7CLR - chains A and D of the 52 polymer chains in the assembly; structure by electron microscopy, 3.50 A resolution.

[Chain A (and D)]
Protein: Flagellar L-ring protein
Source organism: Salmonella enterica subsp. enterica serovar Typhimurium
Notes: chain D of this document is another copy of the same molecule, construct and numbering; everything in this record applies to it too
UniProt: A0A0J5DWE9 (A0A0J5DWE9_SALTM); residues -20 to 211 here correspond to UniProt positions 1-232 (UniProt number = residue number + 21)
Chain sequence (232 residues; each row starts with the number of its first residue; numbers below 1 keep their minus sign (Met-20 is residue -20)):
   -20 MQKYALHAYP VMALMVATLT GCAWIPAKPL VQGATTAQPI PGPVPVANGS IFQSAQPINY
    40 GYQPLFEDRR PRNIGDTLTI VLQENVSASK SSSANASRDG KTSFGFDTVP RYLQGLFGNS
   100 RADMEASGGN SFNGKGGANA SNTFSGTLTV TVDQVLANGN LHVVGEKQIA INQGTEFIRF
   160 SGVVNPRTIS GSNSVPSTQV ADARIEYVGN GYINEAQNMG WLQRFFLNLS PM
Disordered / not traced: -20 to 0

[How chain A and chain D interact]
Residue-residue contacts (12; chain A residue first):
  Ser71(A) with Asn151(D)
  Ser72(A) with Asn151(D)
  Ala73(A) with Tyr191(D)
  Ser76(A) with Ala195(D)
  Arg77(A) with Ala195(D); Asn197(D), hydrogen bond (side chain-backbone)
  Gly79(A) with Gln202(D)
  Lys80(A) with Gln202(D)
  Phe83(A) with Pro210(D), hydrophobic; Met211(D), hydrophobic
  Met103(A) with Phe205(D), hydrophobic
  Phe111(A) with Tyr191(D)
Also at the interface, not in a pair above, chain A (13 interface residues in all): Asn74, Ala75, Thr81
Also at the interface, not in a pair above, chain D (11 interface residues in all): Ile192, Glu194, Gly199

[In short]
Chain A and chain D form an interface of 13 and 11 residues respectively, with 1 hydrogen bond. Its one
hydrogen-bonded contact is Arg77(A)-Asn197(D).
Both chains are Flagellar L-ring protein (Salmonella enterica subsp. enterica serovar Typhimurium). Entry 7CLR
(CryoEM structure of S.typhimurium flagellar LP ring) was determined by electron microscopy.
